Entry 7P6H (X-ray diffraction, 1.73 A resolution); this record covers chain A.

# Chain A
Protein: Endoglucanase
From: uncultured bacterium
Notes: EC 3.2.1.4
Reference sequence: C1JI15 (C1JI15_9BACT); residues 1-321 here correspond to UniProt positions 31-351 (UniProt number = residue number + 30)
Sequence (321 residues; numbered 1 to 321; the number before each row is that of its first residue):
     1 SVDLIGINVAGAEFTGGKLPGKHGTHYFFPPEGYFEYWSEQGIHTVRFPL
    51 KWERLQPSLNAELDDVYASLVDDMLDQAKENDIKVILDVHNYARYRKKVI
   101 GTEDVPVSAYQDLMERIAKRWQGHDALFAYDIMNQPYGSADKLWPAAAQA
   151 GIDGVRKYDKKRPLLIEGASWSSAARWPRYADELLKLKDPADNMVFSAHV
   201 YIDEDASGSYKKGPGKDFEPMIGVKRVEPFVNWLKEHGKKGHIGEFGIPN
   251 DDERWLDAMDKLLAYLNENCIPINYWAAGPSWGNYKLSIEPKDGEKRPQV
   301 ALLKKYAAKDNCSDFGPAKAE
Disordered / not traced: 321
Differences from the reference sequence: engineered mutation Gln135 (Glu165 in C1JI15)
Disulfides: Cys270-Cys312
What the authors report for this chain:
  - catalytic residues: Glu245
  - binding site for beta-D-glucopyranose: Trp171, Arg176, Asp205, Ala206, Ser207
  - mutagenesis - E135Q: decreased catalytic activity

# Summary
The paper reports the catalytic residue Glu245; E135Q reduces catalytic activity.
Chain A is Endoglucanase (uncultured bacterium); the structure, Crystal structure of the endoglucanase RBcel1
E135Q in complex with cellotriose, was determined by X-ray diffraction, deposited together with 7P6G, 7P6I and
7P6J.
